PDB entry 4UNA | X-ray diffraction, 2.30 A resolution | chains A and C of the 4 polymer chains in the assembly

# Chain A
Protein: Homing endonuclease I-dmoi
Source organism: Desulfurococcus mobilis
Notes: EC 3.1.-.-
Reference sequence: P21505 (DMO1_DESMO); residue numbers follow UniProt; this construct covers 2-188
Amino-acid sequence (199 residues; numbered 1 to 199; the number before each row is that of its first residue):
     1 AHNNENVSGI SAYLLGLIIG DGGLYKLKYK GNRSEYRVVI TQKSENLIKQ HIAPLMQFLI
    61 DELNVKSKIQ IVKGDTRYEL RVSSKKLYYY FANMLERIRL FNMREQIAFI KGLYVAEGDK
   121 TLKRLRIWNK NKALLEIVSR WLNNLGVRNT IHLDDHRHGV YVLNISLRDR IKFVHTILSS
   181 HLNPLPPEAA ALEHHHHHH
Disordered / not traced: 1-3, 188-199
Differences from the reference sequence: expression tag (1, 189-199)
Metal / ion sites: Mn2+ site 1: Gly20, Glu117 (shared with 1 residue of chain B; DC15(C) of chain C); Mn2+ site 2: Asp21, Ala116 (shared with 1 residue of chain B; 1 residue of chain K); Mn2+ site 3: Asp21, Glu117 (shared with 2 residues of chain B; DC15(C) of chain C; 1 residue of chain K)
Swiss-Prot annotation at these positions:
  - active site: Asp21, Glu117

# Chain C
Molecule: 15-nt DNA strand
Sequence (15 nucleotides; numbered 1 to 15; the number before each row is that of its first residue):
     1 CGCGCCGGAA CTTAC
Metal / ion sites: Mn2+ site 1: DC15 (shared with Gly20(A), Glu117(A) of chain A; 1 residue of chain B)

# Interface between chain A and chain C
Residue-residue contacts (46):
  Tyr29(A) with DC5(C), base contact; DC6(C), base contact
  Gly31(A) with DC3(C), base contact
  Asn32(A) with DG2(C), sugar contact; DC3(C), hydrogen bond to the phosphate
  Arg33(A) with DC3(C), base contact; DG4(C), base contact
  Ser34(A) with DC3(C), sugar contact; DG4(C), hydrogen bond to the phosphate; DC5(C), hydrogen bond to the base
  Glu35(A) with DC5(C), base contact; DC6(C), hydrogen bond to the base
  Tyr36(A) with DG4(C), hydrogen bond to the phosphate; DC5(C), phosphate contact
  Arg37(A) with DG7(C), hydrogen bond to the base; DG8(C), hydrogen bond to the base
  Lys66(A) with DC6(C), phosphate contact
  Ser67(A) with DC5(C), sugar contact; DC6(C), phosphate contact
  Lys68(A) with DC6(C), hydrogen bond to the phosphate; DG7(C), salt bridge to the phosphate
  Gln70(A) with DC6(C), sugar contact; DG7(C), base contact
  Asp75(A) with DC11(C), base contact
  Arg77(A) with DA10(C), base contact
  Glu79(A) with DA9(C), hydrogen bond to the base
  Arg81(A) with DG7(C), hydrogen bond to the base; DG8(C), hydrogen bond to the base; DA9(C), base contact
  Ser83(A) with DC5(C), sugar contact; DC6(C), phosphate contact
  Ser84(A) with DC5(C), phosphate contact
  Lys85(A) with DG4(C), salt bridge to the phosphate; DC5(C), hydrogen bond to the phosphate
  Glu117(A) with DC15(C), phosphate contact
  Trp128(A) with DC15(C), sugar contact
  Asn129(A) with DC15(C), hydrogen bond to the phosphate
  Lys130(A) with DA14(C), salt bridge to the phosphate; DC15(C), hydrogen bond to the phosphate
  Asp155(A) with DC15(C), hydrogen bond to the base
  Arg157(A) with DC15(C), base contact
  His158(A) with DT13(C), phosphate contact; DA14(C), hydrogen bond to the base; DC15(C), base contact
  Val160(A) with DA14(C), sugar contact; DC15(C), base contact
Also at the interface, not in a pair above, chain A (29 interface residues in all): Gly20, Val72

# In short
29 residues of chain A face 13 of chain C across their interface; the contacts include 16 hydrogen bonds and 3
salt bridges. Polar pairs include Ser34(A)-DC5(C), Glu35(A)-DC6(C) and Arg37(A)-DG7(C). Curated annotation
(UniProt) lists active-site residues Asp21(A) and Glu117(A) on chain A.
Chain A is Homing endonuclease I-dmoi (Desulfurococcus mobilis) and chain C is a 15-nt DNA strand; the
structure, The crystal structure of I-dmoi in complex with its target DNA at 2 days incubation in ..., was
determined by X-ray diffraction, deposited together with 4D6N, 4D6O, 4UN7, 4UN8, 4UN9, 4UNB, 4UNC and 4UT0.
